PDB entry 8FD3 | electron microscopy, 3.12 A resolution | chains A and H of the 15 polymer chains in the assembly

[Chain A]
Molecule: Type I-B CRISPR-associated protein Cas5
From: Nostoc sp. 'Peltigera membranacea cyanobiont' 210A
Reference sequence: A0A235IG00 (A0A235IG00_9NOSO); numbering as in UniProt (aligned over 1-212)
Amino-acid sequence (212 residues; row label = number of the first residue in the row):
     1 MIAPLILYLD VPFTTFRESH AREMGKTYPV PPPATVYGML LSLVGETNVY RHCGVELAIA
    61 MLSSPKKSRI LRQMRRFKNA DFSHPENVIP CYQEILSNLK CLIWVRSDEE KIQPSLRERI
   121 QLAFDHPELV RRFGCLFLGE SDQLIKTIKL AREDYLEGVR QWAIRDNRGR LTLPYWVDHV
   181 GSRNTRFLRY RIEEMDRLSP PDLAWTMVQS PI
What the authors report for this chain:
  - mutagenesis - R76A, K78A: decreased catalytic activity

[Chain H]
Molecule: Type I-B CRISPR-associated protein Cas7
From: Nostoc sp. 'Peltigera membranacea cyanobiont' 210A
Reference sequence: A0A235IG15 (A0A235IG15_9NOSO); residues 1-323 here = UniProt positions 1-323
Amino-acid sequence (323 residues; row label = number of the first residue in the row):
     1 MMTQKKNDSN IPNYYLYGTV LTRYGLASLN HDIRRGNKTI LQKGYWNNGK IHSFVGSSAI
    61 RWALRFYLQK QGYLVNRVWD EEEHINRLTS EDFDPEKFYD DDIFGFALLE SAETEEDTST
   121 TKRKKKQTKT STPNQRMGAL GMNMAVSLTP YDGAVKLGAK SGREKDSTSL HFTEYHATRY
   181 QYYFGIDATH LKDFSRILPM IDGIMNLPKV GGSSNIFNYP FCPDSLVFQW TNHFASYISY
   241 CFEYCDPKSK EAKLSQEFID EVECGQIDPS KLWIGGTIVK DLQQLDNFES SPLNKAHIYR
   301 NRNEMIEALK TVIKRDLGLE ESK
Disordered / not traced: 1-11, 120-130, 321-323

[Interface between chain A and chain H]
Residue-residue contacts (80):
  Pro12(A) with Asn143(H); Tyr240(H), hydrophobic
  Phe13(A) with Trp46(H); Phe54(H), hydrophobic; Asn143(H); Met144(H), hydrophobic; Val146(H), hydrophobic; Tyr240(H)
  Leu43(A) with Phe234(H), hydrophobic
  Lys66(A) with Tyr45(H)
  Lys67(A) with Tyr45(H)
  Ser68(A) with Gly44(H); Tyr45(H), hydrogen bond (side chain-backbone)
  Arg69(A) with Lys43(H)
  Ile70(A) with Gln42(H); Phe54(H), hydrophobic; Met144(H), hydrophobic
  Leu71(A) with Asp32(H); Ile33(H), hydrophobic; Gln42(H), hydrogen bond (backbone-side chain)
  Arg72(A) with Ser58(H), hydrogen bond
  Phe77(A) with Ala107(H); Leu108(H); Leu109(H), hydrophobic
  Phe82(A) with Arg77(H); Leu88(H), hydrophobic
  Ser83(A) with Ile85(H); Asn86(H), hydrogen bond (side chain-backbone); Arg87(H)
  Tyr92(A) with Asp32(H), hydrogen bond; Ile33(H)
  Ile95(A) with Phe54(H), hydrophobic; Met144(H), hydrophobic
  Ser97(A) with Tyr45(H), hydrogen bond (side chain-backbone)
  Asn98(A) with Trp46(H); Asn47(H), hydrogen bond
  Ala123(A) with Phe234(H)
  Phe124(A) with Phe234(H), hydrophobic
  Pro127(A) with Asn232(H); His233(H)
  Glu128(A) with Asn232(H)
  Arg131(A) with Pro12(H)
  Arg132(A) with Asn13(H), hydrogen bond (backbone-side chain); Tyr15(H), hydrogen bond; Asp187(H)
  Phe133(A) with Asp187(H); His190(H)
  Gly134(A) with Tyr15(H); Asp187(H), hydrogen bond (backbone-side chain); His190(H)
  Cys135(A) with Met137(H); Gly185(H), hydrogen bond (side chain-backbone); Ile186(H); Asp187(H)
  Phe137(A) with Met137(H), hydrophobic
  Asp142(A) with Ser57(H), hydrogen bond; Arg61(H), salt bridge; Met142(H); Asn143(H), hydrogen bond (backbone-backbone)
  Gln143(A) with Asn143(H)
  Leu144(A) with Gly141(H); Asn143(H); Tyr183(H), hydrophobic; Phe184(H); Gly185(H)
  Lys146(A) with Ser236(H); Tyr237(H); Ser239(H); Tyr240(H); Glu257(H), salt bridge
  Thr147(A) with Tyr237(H)
  Ile148(A) with Ala235(H), hydrophobic; Tyr237(H)
  Lys149(A) with Gln266(H)
  Val177(A) with Glu115(H)
  Asp178(A) with Glu115(H)
  His179(A) with Glu115(H), salt bridge
  Val180(A) with Ala112(H); Glu113(H); Thr114(H)
Also at the interface, not in a pair above, chain A (44 interface residues in all): Thr47, Arg75, Val130, Leu136, Ser141, Ile145
Also at the interface, not in a pair above, chain H (54 interface residues in all): Tyr17, Gly49, Asp117, Ala139, Glu261

[Summary]
44 residues of chain A face 54 of chain H across their interface, with 13 hydrogen bonds and 3 salt bridges.
Polar contacts include Asp142(A)-Arg61(H), Lys146(A)-Glu257(H) and His179(A)-Glu115(H). From the paper: R76A
and K78A of chain A reduce catalytic activity.
Chain A is Type I-B CRISPR-associated protein Cas5 and chain H is Type I-B CRISPR-associated protein Cas7,
both from Nostoc sp. 'Peltigera membranacea cyanobiont' 210A; the structure, Cryo-EM structure of Cascade-PAM
complex in type I-B CAST system, was determined by electron microscopy, deposited together with 8FCJ, 8FCU,
8FCV, 8FCW, 8FD2, 8FF4 and 8FF5.
